7QNZ - chains B and D of the 7 polymer chains in the assembly; structure by electron microscopy, 4.58 A resolution (low resolution: residue-level contacts below are approximate; hydrogen-bond / salt-bridge calls are withheld).

[Chain B (and D)]
Protein: Proliferating cell nuclear antigen
Source organism: Homo sapiens
Notes: chain D of this document is another copy of the same molecule, construct and numbering; everything in this record applies to it too
UniProtKB: P12004 (PCNA_HUMAN); numbering as in UniProt (aligned over 1-261)
Chain sequence (264 residues; each row starts with the number of its first residue; numbers below 1 keep their minus sign (Gly-2 is residue -2)):
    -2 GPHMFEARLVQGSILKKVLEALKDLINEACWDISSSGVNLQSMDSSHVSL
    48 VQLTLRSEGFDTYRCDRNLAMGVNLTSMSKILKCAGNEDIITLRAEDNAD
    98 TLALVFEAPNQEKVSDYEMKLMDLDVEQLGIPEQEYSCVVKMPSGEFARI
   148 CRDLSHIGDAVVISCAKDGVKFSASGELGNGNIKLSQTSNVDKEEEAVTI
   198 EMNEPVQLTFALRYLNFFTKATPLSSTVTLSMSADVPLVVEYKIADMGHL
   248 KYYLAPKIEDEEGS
Disordered / not traced: -2 to 0, 107-108, 187-190, 256-261 (chain D: -2 to 0, 189-190, 256-261)
Construct notes: expression tag (-2 to 0)
Swiss-Prot annotation at these positions:
  - DNA-binding region: Arg61 to Lys80
  - modified residue: Lys14 (N6-acetyllysine), Lys77 (N6-acetyllysine), Lys80 (N6-acetyllysine), Tyr211 (Phosphotyrosine), Lys248 (N6-acetyllysine)
  - cross-link (Glycyl lysine isopeptide (Lys-Gly)): Lys164 (interchain with G-Cter in SUMO2), Lys254 (interchain with G-Cter in SUMO2)
  - natural variant: Ser228 (S228I: In ATLD2)
  - mutagenesis: Lys13 (K13R: Inhibits acetylation, recruitment to DNA damage sites, inducible ubiquitination and protein degradation, DNA replication and repair synthesis efficiencies, but homotrimer formation, nuclear ...), Lys14 (K14R: Inhibits acetylation, recruitment to DNA damage sites, inducible ubiquitination and protein degradation, DNA replication and repair synthesis efficiencies, but homotrimer formation, nuclear ...), Lys20 (K20R: Inhibits acetylation, recruitment to DNA damage sites, inducible ubiquitination and protein degradation, DNA replication and repair synthesis efficiencies, but homotrimer formation, nuclear ...), Met40 (M40A: Complete loss of interaction with UHRF2), Ser43 to Val45 (No effect on POLD3-binding. Impairs binding to ALKBH2), Lys77 (K77A: Inhibits recruitment to DNA damage sites, but nuclear localization is similar as the wild-type; in association with A-80 ...), Lys80 (K80A: Inhibits recruitment to DNA damage sites, but nuclear localization is similar as the wild-type; in association with A-77 ...), Gln125 to Ile128 (Strong decrease in POLD3-binding. Impairs binding to ALKBH2), Ile128 (I128A: Complete loss of interaction with UHRF2), Lys164 (K164R: Abolishes ubiquitination. No effect on interaction with SHPRH), Val188 to Lys190 (No effect on POLD3-binding. No effect on ALKBH2-binding), Tyr211 (Y211F: Alters chromatin-associated PCNA stability and its function in DNA replication and repair), 3 further mutagenesis entries in UniProt

[Chain B / chain D interface]
Residue-residue contacts - 22 pairs, chain B then chain D:
  Glu143(B) with Lys110(D)
  Asp150(B) with Cys81(D)
  His153(B) with Cys81(D)
  Ile154(B) with Ile78(D); Cys81(D)
  Leu175(B) with Ile78(D); Glu115(D); Met116(D); Lys117(D)
  Gly176(B) with Glu115(D)
  Asn177(B) with Tyr114(D); Glu115(D)
  Gly178(B) with Asp113(D); Tyr114(D)
  Asn179(B) with Ser112(D); Asp113(D)
  Ile180(B) with Val111(D)
  Lys181(B) with Glu109(D); Val111(D)
  Leu182(B) with Glu109(D); Lys110(D)
  Ser183(B) with Glu109(D)
Interface residues without a listed pair, chain D (12 interface residues in all): Lys80

[Overview]
13 residues of chain B and 12 residues of chain D are in contact. UniProt lists 23 mutagenesis sites on chain
B.
Both chains are Proliferating cell nuclear antigen (Homo sapiens). Entry 7QNZ (human Lig1-DNA-PCNA complex
reconstituted in absence of ATP) was determined by electron microscopy together with 7QO1 and 8B8T from the
same study.
